6FB5 - chains A and F of the 4 polymer chains in the assembly; structure by X-ray diffraction, 2.20 A resolution.

# Chain A
Molecule: I-CreI monomer A
Source organism: Chlamydomonas reinhardtii
Amino-acid sequence (153 residues; each row starts with the number of its first residue):
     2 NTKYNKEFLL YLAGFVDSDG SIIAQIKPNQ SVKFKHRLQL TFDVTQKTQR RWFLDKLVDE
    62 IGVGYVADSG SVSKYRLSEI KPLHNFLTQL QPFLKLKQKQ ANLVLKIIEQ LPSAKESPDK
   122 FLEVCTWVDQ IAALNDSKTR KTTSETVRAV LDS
Metal / ion sites: Mg2+ site 1: Ser19 (shared with 1 residue of chain B; 1 residue of chain D; DG614(F) of chain F); Mg2+ site 2: Asp20 (shared with 1 residue of chain B; 1 residue of chain D; DA615(F) of chain F); Mg2+ site 3: Ala134, Asn136
Small-molecule neighbours: s-1,2-propanediol (PGO): Asp18, Ser19, Gly21, Leu97, Lys98, Gln101, Leu135, Asn136, Asp137

# Chain F
Molecule: 24-nt DNA strand
Sequence (24 nucleotides; row label = number of the first residue in the row):
   601 TCTGACTCCT GTGGACAAGT CTGA
Metal / ion sites: Mg2+ site 1: DG614 (shared with Ser19(A) of chain A; 1 residue of chain B; 1 residue of chain D); Mg2+ site 2: DA615 (shared with Asp20(A) of chain A; 1 residue of chain B; 1 residue of chain D)

# Interface between chain A and chain F
Residue-residue contacts (24):
  Asp20(A) with DA615(F), phosphate contact
  Ser32(A) with DT601(F), phosphate contact; DC602(F), base contact
  Val33(A) with DC602(F), phosphate contact
  Lys34(A) with DC602(F), hydrogen bond to the phosphate
  Arg38(A) with DT603(F), base contact; DG604(F), hydrogen bond to the base
  Gln40(A) with DG604(F), base contact; DA605(F), base contact
  Tyr66(A) with DA605(F), phosphate contact; DC606(F), base contact
  Ala68(A) with DT607(F), phosphate contact
  Arg77(A) with DT607(F), hydrogen bond to the base
  Ser79(A) with DG604(F), phosphate contact; DA605(F), phosphate contact
  Glu80(A) with DG604(F), phosphate contact; DA605(F), phosphate contact
  Ile81(A) with DG604(F), hydrogen bond to the phosphate
  Lys116(A) with DT603(F), salt bridge to the phosphate
  Asp137(A) with DG613(F), phosphate contact
  Lys139(A) with DG611(F), phosphate contact; DT612(F), hydrogen bond to the phosphate; DG613(F), salt bridge to the phosphate
  Thr140(A) with DT610(F), base contact
Interface residues without a listed pair, chain A (22 interface residues in all): Ser19, Lys28, Asn30, Asp69, Ser70, Lys75
Interface residues without a listed pair, chain F (15 interface residues in all): DC608, DC609, DG614

# In short
22 residues of chain A face 15 of chain F across their interface; the contacts include 5 hydrogen bonds and 2
salt bridges. Polar pairs include Arg38(A)-DG604(F), Arg77(A)-DT607(F) and Lys34(A)-DC602(F). Ligands of chain
A: s-1,2-propanediol. Ser19(A) and DG614(F) form the Mg2+ site 1.
Here chain A is I-CreI monomer A (Chlamydomonas reinhardtii) and chain F is a 24-nt DNA strand. Entry 6FB5
(Crystal Structure of a Tailored I-CreI Homing Endonuclease Protein (3115 variant) in complex with an altered
...) was determined by X-ray diffraction (same publication as 6FB0, 6FB1, 6FB2, 6FB6, 6FB7, 6FB8 and 6FB9).
